5CBX - chains B and D of the 4 polymer chains in the assembly; structure by X-ray diffraction, 2.00 A resolution.

== Chain B ==
Molecule: AncGR DNA Binding Domain
Sequence (105 residues; each row starts with the number of its first residue):
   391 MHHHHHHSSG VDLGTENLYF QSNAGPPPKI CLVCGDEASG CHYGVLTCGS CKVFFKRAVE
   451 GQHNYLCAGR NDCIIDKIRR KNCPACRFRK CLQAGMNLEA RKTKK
Unresolved in the structure: 391-416, 491-495
Ion coordination: Zn2+ site 1: Cys-421, Cys-424, Cys-438, Cys-441; Zn2+ site 2: Cys-457, Cys-463, Cys-473, Cys-476

== Chain D ==
Molecule: 18-nt DNA strand
Source organism: synthetic construct
Sequence (18 nucleotides; numbered 1 to 18; the number before each row is that of its first residue):
     1 TCAGAACACT CTGTTCTG

== How chain B and chain D interact ==
Contacting residue pairs (10):
  Gly-430(B) / DC2(D)  phosphate contact
  Cys-431(B) / DC2(D)  hydrogen bond to the phosphate
  Cys-431(B) / DA3(D)  phosphate contact
  His-432(B) / DC2(D)  sugar contact
  His-432(B) / DA3(D)  salt bridge to the phosphate
  Tyr-433(B) / DA3(D)  hydrogen bond to the phosphate
  Tyr-433(B) / DG4(D)  hydrogen bond to the phosphate
  Lys-442(B) / DG4(D)  hydrogen bond to the base
  Lys-446(B) / DG4(D)  salt bridge to the phosphate
  Arg-447(B) / DA6(D)  base contact
Other interface residues (no listed pair), chain B (9 interface residues in all): Ser-429, Val-443
Other interface residues (no listed pair), chain D (5 interface residues in all): DC7

== Summary ==
Chain B and chain D form an interface of 9 and 5 residues respectively; the contacts include 4 hydrogen bonds
and 2 salt bridges. Polar contacts include Lys-442(B)/DG4(D), Cys-431(B)/DC2(D) and Tyr-433(B)/DA3(D).
Cys-421(B), Cys-424(B), Cys-438(B) and Cys-441(B) form the Zn2+ site 1.
Chain B is AncGR DNA Binding Domain and chain D is an 18-nt DNA strand (synthetic construct); the structure,
AncGR DNA Binding Domain - (+)GRE Complex, was determined by X-ray diffraction, deposited together with 5CBY,
5CBZ, 5CC0 and 5CC1.
